PDB entry 6R92 | electron microscopy, 4.80 A resolution (low resolution: residue-level contacts below are approximate; hydrogen-bond / salt-bridge calls are withheld) | chains I and F of the 12 polymer chains in the assembly

== Chain I ==
Molecule: Human alpha-satellite DNA
Sequence (145 nucleotides; each row starts with the number of its first residue):
     1 ATCAATATCC ACCTGCAGAT TCTACCAAAA GTGTATTTGG AAACTGCTCC ATCAAAAGGC
    61 ATGTTCAGCT GGTTCAGCTG AACATGCCTT TTGATGGAGC AGTTTCCAAA TACACTTTTG
   121 GTAGAATCTG CAGGTGGATA TTGAT

== Chain F ==
Protein: Histone H4
Source organism: Homo sapiens
Reference sequence: P62805 (H4_HUMAN); residue numbers follow UniProt; this construct covers 1-103
Chain sequence (106 residues; numbered -2 to 103; the number before each row is that of its first residue; numbers below 1 keep their minus sign (Gly-2 is residue -2)):
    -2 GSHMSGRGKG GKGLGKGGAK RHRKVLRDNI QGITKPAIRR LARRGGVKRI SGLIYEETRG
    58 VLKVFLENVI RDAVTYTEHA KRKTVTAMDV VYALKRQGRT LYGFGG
Not modelled in the structure: -2 to 21
Construct notes: expression tag (-2 to 0)
UniProt features mapped onto this chain:
  - DNA-binding region: Lys17 to Lys21
  - modified residue: Ser2 (N-acetylserine), Arg4 (Asymmetric dimethylarginine), Lys6 (N6-(2-hydroxyisobutyryl)lysine), Lys9 (N6-(2-hydroxyisobutyryl)lysine), Lys13 (N6-(2-hydroxyisobutyryl)lysine), Lys17 (N6-(2-hydroxyisobutyryl)lysine), Lys21 (N6,N6,N6-trimethyllysine), Lys32 (N6-(2-hydroxyisobutyryl)lysine), Lys45 (N6-(2-hydroxyisobutyryl)lysine), Ser48 (Phosphoserine), Tyr52 (Phosphotyrosine), Lys60 (N6-(2-hydroxyisobutyryl)lysine), Lys78 (N6-(2-hydroxyisobutyryl)lysine), Lys80 (N6-(2-hydroxyisobutyryl)lysine), Thr81 (Phosphothreonine), Tyr89 (Phosphotyrosine), Lys92 (N6-(2-hydroxyisobutyryl)lysine)
  - cross-link (Glycyl lysine isopeptide (Lys-Gly)): Lys13 (interchain with G-Cter in SUMO2), Lys21 (interchain with G-Cter in SUMO2), Lys32 (interchain with G-Cter in SUMO2), Lys60 (interchain with G-Cter in SUMO2), Lys80 (interchain with G-Cter in SUMO2), Lys92 (interchain with G-Cter in SUMO2)
  - natural variant: Lys32 (K32T: In TEBIVANED3), Pro33 (P33A: In TEBIVANED1; P33L: In TEBIVANED1; P33R: In TEBIVANED3), Arg36 (R36W: In TEBIVANED3), Leu38 (L38P: In TEBIVANED3), Arg41 (R41C: In TEBIVANED2 and TEBIVANED3; uncertain significance; R41H: Found in a patient with a neurodevelopmental disorder; uncertain significance; R41L: In TEBIVANED4), Arg46 (R46C: In TEBIVANED3), Glu64 (E64Q: In a breast cancer sample), His76 (H76R: In TEBIVANED4), Lys92 (K92E: In TEBIVANED2; K92Q: In TEBIVANED1; K92R: In TEBIVANED1), Gly95 (G95R: Found in a patient with a neurodevelopmental disorder; uncertain significance), Tyr99 (Y99H: In TEBIVANED3)
  - mutagenesis: Lys13 (K13A: Impaired methylation by N6AMT1), Lys32 (K32R: Abolished ufmylation)

== How chain I and chain F interact ==
Pairs across the interface (13; chain I residue first):
  DA81(I) - Arg46(F)
  DA81(I) - Ile47(F)
  DA81(I) - Ser48(F)
  DA81(I) - Gly49(F)
  DA82(I) - Arg36(F)
  DA82(I) - Lys45(F)
  DA82(I) - Arg46(F)
  DA82(I) - Ile47(F)
  DA101(I) - Thr81(F)
  DG102(I) - Arg79(F)
  DG102(I) - Lys80(F)
  DG102(I) - Thr81(F)
  DT103(I) - Arg79(F)
Other interface residues (no listed pair), chain I (7 interface residues in all): DC83, DT90
Other interface residues (no listed pair), chain F (12 interface residues in all): Arg24, Arg40, Tyr52

== Summary ==
7 residues of chain I face 12 of chain F across their interface. UniProt lists a DNA-binding region and 2
mutagenesis sites on chain F.
Chain I is Human alpha-satellite DNA and chain F is Histone H4 (Homo sapiens); the structure, Cryo-EM
structure of NCP-THF2(+1)-UV-DDB class B, was determined by electron microscopy, deposited together with 6R8Y,
6R8Z, 6R90, 6R91, 6R93 and 6R94.
